PDB entry 9EU3 | X-ray diffraction, 2.28 A resolution | chain A

# Chain A
Name: Alpha-L-fucosidase
Organism: Tannerella forsythia
Notes: EC 3.2.1.51
UniProt: G8UMQ6 (G8UMQ6_TANFA); numbering as in UniProt (aligned over 21-446)
Chain sequence (435 residues; numbered 20 to 454; the number before each row is that of its first residue):
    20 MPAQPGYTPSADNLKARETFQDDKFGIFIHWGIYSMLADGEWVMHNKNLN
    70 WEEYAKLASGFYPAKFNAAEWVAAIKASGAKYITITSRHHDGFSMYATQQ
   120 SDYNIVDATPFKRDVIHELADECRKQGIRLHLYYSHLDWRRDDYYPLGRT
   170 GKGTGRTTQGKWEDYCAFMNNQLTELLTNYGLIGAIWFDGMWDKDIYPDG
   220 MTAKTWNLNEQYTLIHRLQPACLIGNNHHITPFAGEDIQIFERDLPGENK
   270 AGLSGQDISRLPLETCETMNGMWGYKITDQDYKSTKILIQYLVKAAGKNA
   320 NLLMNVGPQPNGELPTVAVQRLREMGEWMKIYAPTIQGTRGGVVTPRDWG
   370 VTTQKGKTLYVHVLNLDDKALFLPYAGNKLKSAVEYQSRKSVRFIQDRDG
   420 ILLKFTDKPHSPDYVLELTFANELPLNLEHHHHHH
Disordered / not traced: 20-24, 447-454
Sequence notes: initiating methionine (20); expression tag (447-454)
Ion coordination: Zn2+ near H136 (its only coordinating residue here)
Small-molecule neighbours: beta-L-fucopyranose (FUL): H49, E60, W61, H108, H109, Y152, W206, D208, W211, N246, E261, W292

# Summary
Ligands of chain A: beta-L-fucopyranose.
Chain A is Alpha-L-fucosidase (Tannerella forsythia); the structure, GH29A alpha-L-fucosidase, was determined
by X-ray diffraction, deposited together with 9EU1, 9EU2 and 9EU4.
